3KLA - chains A and B of the 3 polymer chains in the assembly; structure by X-ray diffraction, 1.65 A resolution.

Chain A:
Name: HLA class I histocompatibility antigen, A-2 alpha chain
Source organism: Homo sapiens
Notes: fragment: hla-a2
UniProtKB: P01892 (1A02_HUMAN); residues 1-275 here correspond to UniProt positions 25-299 (UniProt number = residue number + 24)
Chain sequence (275 residues; row label = number of the first residue in the row):
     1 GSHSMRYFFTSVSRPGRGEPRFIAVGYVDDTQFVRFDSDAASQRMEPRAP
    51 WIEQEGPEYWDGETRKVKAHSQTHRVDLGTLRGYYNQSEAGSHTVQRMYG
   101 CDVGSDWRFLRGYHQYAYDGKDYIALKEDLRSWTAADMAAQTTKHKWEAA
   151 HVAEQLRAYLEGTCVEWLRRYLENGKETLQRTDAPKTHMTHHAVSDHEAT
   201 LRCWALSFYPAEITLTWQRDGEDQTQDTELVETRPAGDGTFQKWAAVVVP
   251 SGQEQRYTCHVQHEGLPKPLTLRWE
Cystine bridges: Cys-101/Cys-164, Cys-203/Cys-259
What the authors report for this chain:
  - binding site for NYESO-1 peptide analogue: Arg-97, Tyr-116

Chain B:
Name: Beta-2-microglobulin
Source organism: Homo sapiens
Notes: fragment: beta-2-microglobulin
UniProtKB: P61769 (B2MG_HUMAN); residues 1-99 here correspond to UniProt positions 21-119 (UniProt number = residue number + 20)
Chain sequence (100 residues; numbered 0 to 99; the number before each row is that of its first residue; numbering starts at 0):
     0 MIQRTPKIQVYSRHPAENGKSNFLNCYVSGFHPSDIEVDLLKNGERIEKV
    50 EHSDLSFSKDWSFYLLYYTEFTPTEKDEYACRVNHVTLSQPKIVKWDRDM
Sequence notes: initiating methionine (0)
Cystine bridges: Cys-25/Cys-80
Swiss-Prot annotation at these positions:
  - modified residue: Gln-2 (Pyrrolidone carboxylic acid)
  - glycosylation: Ile-1 (N-linked (Glc) (glycation) isoleucine), Lys-19 (N-linked (Glc) (glycation) lysine), Lys-41 (N-linked (Glc) (glycation) lysine), Lys-48 (N-linked (Glc) (glycation) lysine), Lys-58 (N-linked (Glc) (glycation) lysine), Lys-91 (N-linked (Glc) (glycation) lysine), Lys-94 (N-linked (Glc) (glycation) lysine)

Chain A / chain B interface:
Residue-residue contacts (58; chain A residue first):
  Phe-8(A) / Ser-55(B)
  Phe-8(A) / Phe-56(B)  hydrophobic
  Phe-9(A) / Phe-56(B)
  Thr-10(A) / Leu-54(B)
  Thr-10(A) / Phe-56(B)
  Thr-10(A) / Phe-62(B)
  Val-12(A) / Ser-33(B)
  Ile-23(A) / Leu-54(B)
  Val-25(A) / Asp-53(B)
  Val-25(A) / Leu-54(B)
  Val-25(A) / Ser-55(B)
  Tyr-27(A) / Ser-55(B)
  Tyr-27(A) / Tyr-63(B)  hydrogen bond
  Gln-32(A) / Asp-53(B)  hydrogen bond
  Arg-35(A) / Asp-53(B)  salt bridge
  Arg-48(A) / Asp-53(B)  salt bridge
  His-93(A) / Met-0(B)
  Gln-96(A) / His-31(B)  hydrogen bond
  Gln-96(A) / Phe-56(B)
  Gln-96(A) / Trp-60(B)  hydrogen bond (side chain-backbone)
  Gln-96(A) / Phe-62(B)
  Arg-97(A) / Phe-56(B)
  Gln-115(A) / Trp-60(B)
  Tyr-116(A) / Trp-60(B)
  Ala-117(A) / Trp-60(B)
  Asp-119(A) / Met-0(B)
  Asp-119(A) / Ile-1(B)
  Asp-119(A) / His-31(B)
  Gly-120(A) / His-31(B)
  Gly-120(A) / Trp-60(B)
  Lys-121(A) / Ile-1(B)
  Asp-122(A) / Trp-60(B)  hydrogen bond
  Thr-190(A) / Asp-98(B)
  Arg-202(A) / Asp-98(B)  hydrogen bond (side chain-backbone)
  Arg-202(A) / Met-99(B)
  Trp-204(A) / Asp-98(B)
  Trp-204(A) / Met-99(B)
  Val-231(A) / Gln-8(B)
  Glu-232(A) / Lys-6(B)  salt bridge
  Glu-232(A) / Gln-8(B)  hydrogen bond (backbone-side chain)
  Glu-232(A) / Tyr-26(B)
  Glu-232(A) / Ser-28(B)  hydrogen bond
  Arg-234(A) / Gln-8(B)  hydrogen bond
  Arg-234(A) / Tyr-10(B)
  Arg-234(A) / Met-99(B)  hydrogen bond (side chain-backbone)
  Pro-235(A) / Tyr-10(B)  hydrogen bond (backbone-side chain)
  Pro-235(A) / Asn-24(B)
  Pro-235(A) / Tyr-26(B)
  Pro-235(A) / Leu-65(B)  hydrophobic
  Ala-236(A) / Arg-12(B)  hydrogen bond (backbone-side chain)
  Ala-236(A) / Asn-24(B)  hydrogen bond (backbone-side chain)
  Gly-237(A) / Arg-12(B)  hydrogen bond (backbone-side chain)
  Gly-237(A) / Leu-65(B)
  Asp-238(A) / Arg-12(B)
  Gln-242(A) / Tyr-10(B)
  Gln-242(A) / Ser-11(B)
  Gln-242(A) / Arg-12(B)  hydrogen bond (side chain-backbone)
  Trp-244(A) / Met-99(B)  hydrogen bond (side chain-backbone)
Interface residues without a listed pair, chain A (37 interface residues in all): Ser-92, Thr-94, Met-98, Leu-206, Thr-233
Interface residues without a listed pair, chain B (25 interface residues in all): His-13, Pro-14, Asp-59

Summary:
37 residues of chain A face 25 of chain B across their interface; the contacts include 16 hydrogen bonds and 3
salt bridges. Polar contacts include Arg-35(A)/Asp-53(B), Arg-48(A)/Asp-53(B) and Glu-232(A)/Lys-6(B). The
paper reports a binding site for NYESO-1 peptide analogue at Arg-97(A) and Tyr-116(A).
Here chain A is HLA class I histocompatibility antigen, A-2 alpha chain and chain B is Beta-2-microglobulin,
both from Homo sapiens. Entry 3KLA (Ca2+ release from the endoplasmic reticulum of NY-ESO-1 specific T cells
is modulated by the affinity ...) was determined by X-ray diffraction.
